Entry 9NEA (electron microscopy, 3.81 A resolution); this record covers chains A and D of the 6 polymer chains in the assembly.

# Chain A
Molecule: DNA polymerase epsilon catalytic subunit A
From: Homo sapiens
Notes: EC 2.7.7.7, 3.1.11.-
UniProtKB: Q07864 (DPOE1_HUMAN); residue numbers follow UniProt; this construct covers 1-2286
Sequence (2286 residues; each row starts with the number of its first residue):
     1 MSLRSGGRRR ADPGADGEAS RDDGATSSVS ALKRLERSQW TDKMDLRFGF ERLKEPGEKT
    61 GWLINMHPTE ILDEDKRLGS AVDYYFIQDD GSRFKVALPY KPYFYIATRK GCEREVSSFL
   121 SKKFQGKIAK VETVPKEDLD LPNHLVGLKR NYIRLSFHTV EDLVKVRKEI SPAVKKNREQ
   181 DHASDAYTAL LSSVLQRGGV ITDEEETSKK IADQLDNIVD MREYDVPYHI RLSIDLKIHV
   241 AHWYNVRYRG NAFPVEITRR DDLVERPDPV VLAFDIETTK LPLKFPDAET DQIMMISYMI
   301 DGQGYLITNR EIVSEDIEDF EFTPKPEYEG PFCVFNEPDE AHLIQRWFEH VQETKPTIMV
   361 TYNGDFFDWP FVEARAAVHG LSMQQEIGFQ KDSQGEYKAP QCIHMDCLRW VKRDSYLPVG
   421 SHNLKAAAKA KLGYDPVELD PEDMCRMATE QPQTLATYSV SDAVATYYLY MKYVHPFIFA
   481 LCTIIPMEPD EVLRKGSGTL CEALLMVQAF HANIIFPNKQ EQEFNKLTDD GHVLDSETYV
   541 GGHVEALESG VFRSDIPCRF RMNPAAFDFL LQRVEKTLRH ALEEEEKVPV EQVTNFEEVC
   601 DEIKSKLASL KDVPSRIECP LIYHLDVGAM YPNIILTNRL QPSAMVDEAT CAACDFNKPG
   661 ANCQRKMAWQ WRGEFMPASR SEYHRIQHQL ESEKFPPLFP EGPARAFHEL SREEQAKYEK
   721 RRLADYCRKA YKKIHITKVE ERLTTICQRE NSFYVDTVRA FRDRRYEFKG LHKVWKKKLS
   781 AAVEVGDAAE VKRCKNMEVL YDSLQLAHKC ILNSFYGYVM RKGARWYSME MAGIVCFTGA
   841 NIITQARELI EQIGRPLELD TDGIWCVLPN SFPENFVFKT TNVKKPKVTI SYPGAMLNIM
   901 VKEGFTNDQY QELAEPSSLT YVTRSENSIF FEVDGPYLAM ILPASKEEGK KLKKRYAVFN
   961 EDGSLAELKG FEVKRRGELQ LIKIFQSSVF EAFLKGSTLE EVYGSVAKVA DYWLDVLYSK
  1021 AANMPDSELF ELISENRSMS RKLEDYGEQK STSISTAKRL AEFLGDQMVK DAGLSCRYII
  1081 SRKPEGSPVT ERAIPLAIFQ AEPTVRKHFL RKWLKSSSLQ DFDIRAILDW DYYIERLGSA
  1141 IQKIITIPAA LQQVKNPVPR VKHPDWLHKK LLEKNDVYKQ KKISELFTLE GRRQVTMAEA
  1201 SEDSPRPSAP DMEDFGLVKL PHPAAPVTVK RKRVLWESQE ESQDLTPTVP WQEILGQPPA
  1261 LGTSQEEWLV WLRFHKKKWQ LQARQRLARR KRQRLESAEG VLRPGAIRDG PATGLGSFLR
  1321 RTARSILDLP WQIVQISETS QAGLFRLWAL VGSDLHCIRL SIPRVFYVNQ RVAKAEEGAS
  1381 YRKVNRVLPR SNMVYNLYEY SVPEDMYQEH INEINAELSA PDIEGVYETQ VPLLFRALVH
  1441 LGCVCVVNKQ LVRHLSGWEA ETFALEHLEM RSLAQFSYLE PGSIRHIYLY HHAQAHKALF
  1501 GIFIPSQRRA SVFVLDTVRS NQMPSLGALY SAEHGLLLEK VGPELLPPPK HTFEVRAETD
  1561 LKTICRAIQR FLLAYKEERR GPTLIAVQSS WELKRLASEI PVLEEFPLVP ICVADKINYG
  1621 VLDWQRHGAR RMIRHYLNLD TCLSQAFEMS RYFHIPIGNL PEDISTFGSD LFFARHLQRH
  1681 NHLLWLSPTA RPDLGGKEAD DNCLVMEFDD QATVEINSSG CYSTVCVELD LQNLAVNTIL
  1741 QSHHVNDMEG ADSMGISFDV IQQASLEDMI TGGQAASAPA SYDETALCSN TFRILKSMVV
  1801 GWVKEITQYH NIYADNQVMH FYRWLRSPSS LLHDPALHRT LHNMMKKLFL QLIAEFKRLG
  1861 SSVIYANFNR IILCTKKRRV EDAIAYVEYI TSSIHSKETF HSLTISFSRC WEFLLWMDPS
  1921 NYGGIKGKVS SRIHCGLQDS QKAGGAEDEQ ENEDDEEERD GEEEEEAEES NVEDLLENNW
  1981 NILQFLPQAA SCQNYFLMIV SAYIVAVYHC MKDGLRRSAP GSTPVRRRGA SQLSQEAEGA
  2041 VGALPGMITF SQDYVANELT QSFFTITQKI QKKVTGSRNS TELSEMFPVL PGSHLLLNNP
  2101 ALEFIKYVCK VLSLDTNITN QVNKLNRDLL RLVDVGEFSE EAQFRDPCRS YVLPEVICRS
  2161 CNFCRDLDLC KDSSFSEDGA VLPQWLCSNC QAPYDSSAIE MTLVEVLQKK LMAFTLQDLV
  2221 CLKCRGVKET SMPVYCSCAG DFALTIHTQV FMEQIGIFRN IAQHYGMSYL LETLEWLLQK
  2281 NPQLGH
Unresolved in the structure: 1-26, 194-212, 1199-2286
Curated features (UniProtKB/Swiss-Prot):
  - zinc finger: Cys2158 to Cys2190 (CysA-type)
  - motif: Cys2221 to Cys2238 (CysB motif)
  - binding site (Zn(2+)): Cys2158, Cys2161, Cys2187, Cys2190
  - binding site ([4Fe-4S] cluster): Cys2221, Cys2224, Cys2236, Cys2238
  - modified residue (Phosphoserine): Ser1184, Ser1297, Ser1317, Ser1940
  - natural variant: Ala189 (A189T: Found in a colorectal sample), Arg231 (R231H: Found in a colorectal sample), Pro286 (P286H: Found in a colorectal sample; P286R: Found in a colorectal sample), Phe367 (F367S: Found in a colorectal sample), Val411 (V411L: In CRCS12; uncertain significance), Leu424 (L424V: In CRCS12), Pro436 (P436R: Found in a colorectal sample), Tyr458 (Y458F: In CRCS12; uncertain significance), Ser459 (S459F: Found in a colorectal sample), Tyr683 to His2286 (deletion: In IMAGEI), Arg762 (R762W: Found in a colorectal sample), Lys777 (K777N: Found in a colorectal sample), 10 further natural variant entries in UniProt
Ion coordination: Mg2+: Asp275, Tyr362; 4Fe-4S cluster Fe: Cys651, Cys654, Cys663
Residues lining bound ligands: 4Fe-4S cluster (SF4): Val646, Cys651, Cys654, Asn657, Cys663, Gln664, Ile746, Cys747, Gln748, Arg749
From the paper describing this entry:
  - catalytic residues: Asp275, Glu277 (citing earlier work)
  - disease-associated variants - P286K, P286R: decreased catalytic activity (citing earlier work)

# Chain D
Molecule: Proliferating cell nuclear antigen
From: Homo sapiens
UniProtKB: P12004 (PCNA_HUMAN); residue numbers follow UniProt; this construct covers 1-261
Sequence (261 residues; row label = number of the first residue in the row):
     1 MFEARLVQGS ILKKVLEALK DLINEACWDI SSSGVNLQSM DSSHVSLVQL TLRSEGFDTY
    61 RCDRNLAMGV NLTSMSKILK CAGNEDIITL RAEDNADTLA LVFEAPNQEK VSDYEMKLMD
   121 LDVEQLGIPE QEYSCVVKMP SGEFARICRD LSHIGDAVVI SCAKDGVKFS ASGELGNGNI
   181 KLSQTSNVDK EEEAVTIEMN EPVQLTFALR YLNFFTKATP LSSTVTLSMS ADVPLVVEYK
   241 IADMGHLKYY LAPKIEDEEG S
Curated features (UniProtKB/Swiss-Prot):
  - DNA-binding region: Arg61 to Lys80
  - modified residue: Lys14 (N6-acetyllysine), Lys77 (N6-acetyllysine), Lys80 (N6-acetyllysine), Tyr211 (Phosphotyrosine), Lys248 (N6-acetyllysine)
  - cross-link (Glycyl lysine isopeptide (Lys-Gly)): Lys164 (interchain with G-Cter in SUMO2), Lys254 (interchain with G-Cter in SUMO2)
  - natural variant: Ser228 (S228I: In ATLD2)
  - mutagenesis: Lys13 (K13R: Inhibits acetylation, recruitment to DNA damage sites, inducible ubiquitination and protein degradation, DNA replication and repair synthesis efficiencies, but homotrimer formation, nuclear ...), Lys14 (K14R: Inhibits acetylation, recruitment to DNA damage sites, inducible ubiquitination and protein degradation, DNA replication and repair synthesis efficiencies, but homotrimer formation, nuclear ...), Lys20 (K20R: Inhibits acetylation, recruitment to DNA damage sites, inducible ubiquitination and protein degradation, DNA replication and repair synthesis efficiencies, but homotrimer formation, nuclear ...), Met40 (M40A: Complete loss of interaction with UHRF2), Ser43 to Val45 (No effect on POLD3-binding. Impairs binding to ALKBH2), Lys77 (K77A: Inhibits recruitment to DNA damage sites, but nuclear localization is similar as the wild-type; in association with A-80 ...), Lys80 (K80A: Inhibits recruitment to DNA damage sites, but nuclear localization is similar as the wild-type; in association with A-77 ...), Gln125 to Ile128 (Strong decrease in POLD3-binding. Impairs binding to ALKBH2), Ile128 (I128A: Complete loss of interaction with UHRF2), Lys164 (K164R: Abolishes ubiquitination. No effect on interaction with SHPRH), Val188 to Lys190 (No effect on POLD3-binding. No effect on ALKBH2-binding), Tyr211 (Y211F: Alters chromatin-associated PCNA stability and its function in DNA replication and repair), 3 further mutagenesis entries in UniProt

# Interface between chain A and chain D
Pairs across the interface (55; chain A residue first):
  Asp1176(A) with Glu259(D)
  Val1177(A) with Asp257(D); Glu259(D)
  Tyr1178(A) with Lys254(D); Ile255(D); Glu256(D); Asp257(D), hydrogen bond (side chain-backbone)
  Lys1179(A) with Lys254(D)
  Gln1180(A) with Lys254(D)
  Lys1181(A) with Ala252(D); Pro253(D); Lys254(D); Ile255(D)
  Lys1182(A) with His44(D)
  Ile1183(A) with Met40(D), hydrophobic; Val45(D); Ser46(D); Leu126(D); Ala252(D), hydrophobic
  Ser1184(A) with His44(D)
  Phe1187(A) with Leu126(D); Asp232(D); Val233(D), hydrophobic; Pro234(D)
  Thr1188(A) with Leu126(D); Gly127(D), hydrogen bond (backbone-backbone)
  Leu1189(A) with Glu124(D); Gln125(D); Leu126(D), hydrophobic; Gly127(D)
  Glu1190(A) with Gln125(D), hydrogen bond (backbone-backbone); Leu126(D); Gly127(D)
  Gly1191(A) with Glu124(D); Gln125(D)
  Arg1192(A) with Asp122(D), salt bridge; Val123(D), hydrogen bond (side chain-backbone); Glu124(D), salt bridge
  Arg1193(A) with Gln38(D); Ala67(D); Val123(D); Gln125(D)
  Gln1194(A) with Leu121(D)
  Val1195(A) with Ala67(D); Asp120(D); Leu121(D)
  Thr1196(A) with Asp120(D)
  Met1197(A) with Asp120(D)
  Ala1198(A) with Leu66(D); Ala67(D); Glu93(D); Asp94(D); Ala96(D); Asp97(D), hydrogen bond (backbone-side chain); Leu118(D), hydrophobic
Other interface residues (no listed pair), chain A (23 interface residues in all): Asn1175, Glu1185
Other interface residues (no listed pair), chain D (38 interface residues in all): Asp29, Leu47, Met68, Gly69, Asn95, Met119, Ile128, Thr206

# Overview
The interface between chain A and chain D involves 23 residues on one side and 38 on the other; the contacts
include 5 hydrogen bonds and 2 salt bridges. Among the polar pairs are Arg1192(A)-Asp122(D),
Arg1192(A)-Glu124(D) and Tyr1178(A)-Asp257(D). The paper reports catalytic residues Asp275(A) and Glu277(A);
P286K and P286R of chain A reduce catalytic activity.
Here chain A is DNA polymerase epsilon catalytic subunit A and chain D is Proliferating cell nuclear antigen,
both from Homo sapiens. Entry 9NEA (Human polymerase epsilon bound to PCNA and DNA with a pre-existing
mismatch in the blocked conformation ...) was determined by electron microscopy together with 9NE6, 9NE7, 9NE8
and 9NE9 from the same study.
